Entry 6DLZ (electron microscopy, 3.90 A resolution); this record covers chains A and B of the 4 polymer chains in the assembly.

Chain A:
Protein: Glutamate receptor 2, Voltage-dependent calcium channel gamma-2 subunit
From: Rattus norvegicus
Reference sequence: chimeric construct of P19491, Q9Y698: residues 10-998 from P19491 (GRIA2_RAT), isoform P19491-2 positions 25-841 (offset varies); residues 1001-1207 from Q9Y698 positions 2-208 (UniProt number = residue number - 999)
Amino-acid sequence (1031 residues; row label = number of the first residue in the row; note: 172 numbers in that range are skipped by the numbering (no residue carries them; nothing is unmodelled there)):
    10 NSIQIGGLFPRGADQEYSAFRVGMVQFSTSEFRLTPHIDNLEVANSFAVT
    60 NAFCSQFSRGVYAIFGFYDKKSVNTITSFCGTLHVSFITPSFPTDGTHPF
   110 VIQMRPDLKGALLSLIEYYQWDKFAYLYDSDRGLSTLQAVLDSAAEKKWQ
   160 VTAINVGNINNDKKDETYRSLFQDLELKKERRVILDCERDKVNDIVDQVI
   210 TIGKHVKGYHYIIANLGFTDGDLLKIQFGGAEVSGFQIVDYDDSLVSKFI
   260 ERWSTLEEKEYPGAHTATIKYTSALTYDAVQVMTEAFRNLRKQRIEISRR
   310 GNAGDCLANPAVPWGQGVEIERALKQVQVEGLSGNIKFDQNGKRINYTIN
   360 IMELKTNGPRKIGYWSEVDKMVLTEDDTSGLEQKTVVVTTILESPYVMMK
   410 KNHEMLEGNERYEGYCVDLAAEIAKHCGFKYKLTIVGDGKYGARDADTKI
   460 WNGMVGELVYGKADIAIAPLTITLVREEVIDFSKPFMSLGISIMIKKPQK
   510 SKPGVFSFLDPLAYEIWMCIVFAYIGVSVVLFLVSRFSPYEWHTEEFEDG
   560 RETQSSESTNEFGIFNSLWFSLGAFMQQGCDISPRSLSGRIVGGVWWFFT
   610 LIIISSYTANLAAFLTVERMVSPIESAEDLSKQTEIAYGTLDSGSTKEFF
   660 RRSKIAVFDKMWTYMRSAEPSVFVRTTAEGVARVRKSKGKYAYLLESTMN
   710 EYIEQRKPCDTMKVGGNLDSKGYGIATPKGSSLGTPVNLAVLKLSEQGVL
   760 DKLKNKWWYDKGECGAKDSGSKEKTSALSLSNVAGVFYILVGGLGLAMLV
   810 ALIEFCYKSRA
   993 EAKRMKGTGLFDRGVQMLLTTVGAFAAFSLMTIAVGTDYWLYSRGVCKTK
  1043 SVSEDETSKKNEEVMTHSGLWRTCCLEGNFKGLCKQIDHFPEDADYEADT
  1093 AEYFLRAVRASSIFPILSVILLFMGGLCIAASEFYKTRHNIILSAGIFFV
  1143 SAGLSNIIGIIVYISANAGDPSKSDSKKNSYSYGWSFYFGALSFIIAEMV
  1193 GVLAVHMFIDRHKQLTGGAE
Disordered / not traced: 550-564, 993-1001, 1043-1055, 1162-1168, 1209-1212
Disulfides: Cys63-Cys315, Cys718-Cys773, Cys1039-Cys1067, Cys1066-Cys1076
Sequence notes: conflict Glu241 (Asn256 in P19491), Leu382 (Val397 in P19491), Glu384 (Gly405 in P19491), Asp385 (Asn406 in P19491), Gln392 (Asn413 in P19491), Asp1047 (Asn48 in Q9Y698); linker (999-1000); expression tag (1208-1212)
Ligand contacts:
  - cyclothiazide (CYZ), molecule 1: Ile481, Pro494, Ser497, Ser729, Lys730, Gly731
  - cyclothiazide (CYZ), molecule 2: Pro494, Phe495, Met496, Ser497, Leu751, Ser754, Leu759, Asp760, Lys763
  - glutamic acid (GLU): Tyr450, Pro478, Leu479, Thr480, Arg485, Leu650, Gly653, Ser654, Thr655, Lys656, Glu705, Tyr732
Curated features (UniProtKB/Swiss-Prot):
  - glycosylation: Asn355 (N-linked (GlcNAc...) asparagine)

Chain B:
Protein: Glutamate receptor 2, Voltage-dependent calcium channel gamma-2 subunit
From: Rattus norvegicus
Reference sequence: chimeric construct of P19491, Q9Y698: residues 10-998 from P19491 (GRIA2_RAT), isoform P19491-2 positions 25-841 (offset varies); residues 1001-1207 from Q9Y698 positions 2-208 (UniProt number = residue number - 999)
Amino-acid sequence (1031 residues; each row starts with the number of its first residue; note: 172 numbers in that range are skipped by the numbering (no residue carries them; nothing is unmodelled there)):
    10 NSIQIGGLFPRGADQEYSAFRVGMVQFSTSEFRLTPHIDNLEVANSFAVT
    60 NAFCSQFSRGVYAIFGFYDKKSVNTITSFCGTLHVSFITPSFPTDGTHPF
   110 VIQMRPDLKGALLSLIEYYQWDKFAYLYDSDRGLSTLQAVLDSAAEKKWQ
   160 VTAINVGNINNDKKDETYRSLFQDLELKKERRVILDCERDKVNDIVDQVI
   210 TIGKHVKGYHYIIANLGFTDGDLLKIQFGGAEVSGFQIVDYDDSLVSKFI
   260 ERWSTLEEKEYPGAHTATIKYTSALTYDAVQVMTEAFRNLRKQRIEISRR
   310 GNAGDCLANPAVPWGQGVEIERALKQVQVEGLSGNIKFDQNGKRINYTIN
   360 IMELKTNGPRKIGYWSEVDKMVLTEDDTSGLEQKTVVVTTILESPYVMMK
   410 KNHEMLEGNERYEGYCVDLAAEIAKHCGFKYKLTIVGDGKYGARDADTKI
   460 WNGMVGELVYGKADIAIAPLTITLVREEVIDFSKPFMSLGISIMIKKPQK
   510 SKPGVFSFLDPLAYEIWMCIVFAYIGVSVVLFLVSRFSPYEWHTEEFEDG
   560 RETQSSESTNEFGIFNSLWFSLGAFMQQGCDISPRSLSGRIVGGVWWFFT
   610 LIIISSYTANLAAFLTVERMVSPIESAEDLSKQTEIAYGTLDSGSTKEFF
   660 RRSKIAVFDKMWTYMRSAEPSVFVRTTAEGVARVRKSKGKYAYLLESTMN
   710 EYIEQRKPCDTMKVGGNLDSKGYGIATPKGSSLGTPVNLAVLKLSEQGVL
   760 DKLKNKWWYDKGECGAKDSGSKEKTSALSLSNVAGVFYILVGGLGLAMLV
   810 ALIEFCYKSR
   992 AEAKRMKGTGLFDRGVQMLLTTVGAFAAFSLMTIAVGTDYWLYSRGVCKT
  1042 KSVSEDETSKKNEEVMTHSGLWRTCCLEGNFKGLCKQIDHFPEDADYEAD
  1092 TAEYFLRAVRASSIFPILSVILLFMGGLCIAASEFYKTRHNIILSAGIFF
  1142 VSAGLSNIIGIIVYISANAGDPSKSDSKKNSYSYGWSFYFGALSFIIAEM
  1192 VGVLAVHMFIDRHKQLTGGAE
Disordered / not traced: 550-562, 992-1001, 1043-1055, 1162-1168, 1210-1212
Disulfides: Cys63-Cys315, Cys718-Cys773, Cys1039-Cys1067, Cys1066-Cys1076
Sequence notes: conflict Glu241 (Asn256 in P19491), Leu382 (Val397 in P19491), Glu384 (Gly405 in P19491), Asp385 (Asn406 in P19491), Gln392 (Asn413 in P19491), Asp1047 (Asn48 in Q9Y698); linker (999-1000); expression tag (1208-1212)
Ligand contacts:
  - cyclothiazide (CYZ), molecule 1: Ile481, Ser497, Ser729, Lys730, Gly731
  - cyclothiazide (CYZ), molecule 2: Pro494, Phe495, Met496, Ser497, Leu751, Ser754, Leu759, Asp760, Lys763
  - glutamic acid (GLU): Tyr450, Pro478, Leu479, Thr480, Arg485, Gly653, Ser654, Thr655, Lys656, Glu705, Lys730, Tyr732
Curated features (UniProtKB/Swiss-Prot):
  - glycosylation: Asn355 (N-linked (GlcNAc...) asparagine)

Interface between chain A and chain B:
Pairs across the interface (96; chain A residue first):
  Asn54(A) with Ser87(B), hydrogen bond
  Ser55(A) with Ser87(B), hydrogen bond (backbone-side chain)
  Phe56(A) with Ser87(B), hydrogen bond (backbone-side chain); Phe88(B), hydrophobic; Thr91(B); Cys315(B)
  Cys63(A) with Leu316(B), hydrophobic
  Lys80(A) with Asn83(B), hydrogen bond (backbone-side chain)
  Asn83(A) with Lys80(B)
  Thr84(A) with Thr84(B), hydrogen bond
  Ser87(A) with Asn54(B), hydrogen bond; Ser55(B), hydrogen bond (side chain-backbone); Phe56(B), hydrogen bond (side chain-backbone)
  Phe88(A) with Phe56(B), hydrophobic
  Thr91(A) with Phe56(B)
  Tyr137(A) with Gln147(B)
  Leu143(A) with Leu143(B), hydrophobic; Gln147(B)
  Gln147(A) with Tyr137(B); Leu143(B)
  Ala154(A) with Thr161(B)
  Lys157(A) with Lys187(B)
  Thr161(A) with Ala154(B)
  Cys315(A) with Phe56(B); Leu316(B), hydrophobic
  Leu316(A) with Cys63(B), hydrophobic; Cys315(B), hydrophobic
  Asn318(A) with Asn60(B), hydrogen bond
  Leu521(A) with Leu787(B), hydrophobic
  Ala522(A) with Leu787(B), hydrogen bond (backbone-backbone)
  Ile525(A) with Leu787(B); Ser788(B); Leu789(B)
  Cys528(A) with Phe796(B), hydrophobic
  Ala532(A) with Leu799(B), hydrophobic
  Val536(A) with Leu799(B), hydrophobic
  Val539(A) with Leu803(B), hydrophobic
  Leu542(A) with Met807(B), hydrophobic
  Val543(A) with Ala810(B), hydrophobic
  Phe546(A) with Leu811(B), hydrophobic; Phe814(B), hydrophobic
  Ser547(A) with Phe814(B)
  Pro548(A) with Lys817(B)
  Tyr549(A) with Phe814(B), hydrophobic; Lys817(B), hydrogen bond (side chain-backbone); Ser818(B)
  Ala583(A) with Gln587(B), hydrogen bond (backbone-side chain)
  Ser592(A) with Cys589(B); Asp590(B)
  Leu596(A) with Phe574(B), hydrophobic; Val809(B), hydrophobic
  Ser597(A) with Ala806(B), hydrogen bond (side chain-backbone)
  Arg599(A) with Phe574(B); Asn575(B); Trp578(B)
  Ile600(A) with Ala806(B), hydrophobic
  Val601(A) with Leu803(B), hydrophobic; Ala806(B), hydrophobic
  Val604(A) with Ile798(B); Leu799(B), hydrophobic
  Trp606(A) with Trp578(B), hydrophobic; Leu581(B), hydrophobic; Gly582(B); Met585(B); Gln587(B), hydrogen bond
  Phe607(A) with Phe517(B), hydrophobic; Met585(B), hydrophobic
  Phe608(A) with Val795(B), hydrophobic; Phe796(B), hydrophobic; Leu799(B), hydrophobic
  Leu610(A) with Met585(B), hydrophobic
  Ile611(A) with Tyr616(B)
  Ser614(A) with Thr617(B); Leu620(B)
  Asn619(A) with Ser785(B); Leu787(B)
  Phe623(A) with Thr784(B); Ser785(B)
  Val626(A) with Thr784(B)
  Lys641(A) with Asp769(B)
  Glu1084(A) with Lys697(B)
  Asp1085(A) with Gln508(B), hydrogen bond
  Ala1086(A) with Lys505(B); Gln508(B)
  Asp1087(A) with Lys697(B); Lys699(B)
  Glu1094(A) with Lys511(B)
  Leu1146(A) with Leu803(B), hydrophobic
  Ile1150(A) with Val800(B), hydrophobic
  Ile1153(A) with Phe796(B), hydrophobic; Tyr797(B), hydrophobic
  Val1154(A) with Tyr797(B)
  Ile1156(A) with Leu789(B), hydrophobic
  Ser1157(A) with Ser790(B)
  Ala1160(A) with Lys511(B); Ser790(B)
Interface residues without a listed pair, chain A (91 interface residues in all): Thr59, Asn60, Lys79, Leu150, Asp151, Gln159, Ala162, Asn164, Ala317, Asp456, Pro520, Glu524, Ile529, Gln586, Asp590, Pro593, Gly603, Trp605, Thr609, Ser615, Ala618, Val630, Ala665, Glu678, Ala1093, Leu1097, Ile1139, Ile1149, Gly1161
Interface residues without a listed pair, chain B (77 interface residues in all): Thr59, Lys79, Leu150, Asp151, Lys157, Gln159, Ala162, Ile163, Asn164, Asp314, Asn318, Asn411, Val514, Ala621, Lys761, Lys781, Glu782, Gly802

In short:
91 residues of chain A and 77 residues of chain B are in contact, with 15 hydrogen bonds. Among the polar
pairs are Asn54(A)-Ser87(B), Ser55(A)-Ser87(B) and Phe56(A)-Ser87(B). Ligands of chain A: glutamic acid and
cyclothiazide. Chain B binds glutamic acid and cyclothiazide.
Chain A and chain B are both Glutamate receptor 2, Voltage-dependent calcium channel gamma-2 subunit (Rattus
norvegicus); the structure, Open state GluA2 in complex with STZ after micelle signal subtraction, was
determined by electron microscopy together with 6O9G, 6DM0 and 6DM1 from the same study.
